Entry 8ZYW (electron microscopy, 3.43 A resolution); this record covers chains A and G of the 7 polymer chains in the assembly.

# Chain A
Protein: PomB
Source organism: Vibrio alginolyticus
Reference sequence: O06874 (O06874_VIBAL); residue numbers follow UniProt; this construct covers 1-315
Chain sequence (321 residues; row label = number of the first residue in the row):
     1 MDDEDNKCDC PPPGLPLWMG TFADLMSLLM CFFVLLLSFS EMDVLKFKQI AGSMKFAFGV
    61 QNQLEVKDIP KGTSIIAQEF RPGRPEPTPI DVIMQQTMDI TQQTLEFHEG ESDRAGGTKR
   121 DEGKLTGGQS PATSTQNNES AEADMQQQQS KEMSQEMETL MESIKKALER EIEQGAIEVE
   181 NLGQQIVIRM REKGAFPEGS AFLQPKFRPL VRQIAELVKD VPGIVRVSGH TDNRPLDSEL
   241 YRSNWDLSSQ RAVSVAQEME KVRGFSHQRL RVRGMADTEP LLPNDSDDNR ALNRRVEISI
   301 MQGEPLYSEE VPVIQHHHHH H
Unresolved in the structure: 1-13, 60-321
Sequence notes: expression tag (316-321)
From the paper describing this entry:
  - specificity-determining residues: Leu-35 (by similarity / conservation)

# Chain G
Protein: Chemotaxis protein PomA
Source organism: Vibrio alginolyticus
Reference sequence: O06873 (POMA_VIBAL); numbering as in UniProt (aligned over 1-253)
Chain sequence (253 residues; each row starts with the number of its first residue):
     1 MDLATLLGLI GGFAFVIMAM VLGGSIGMFV DVTSILIVVG GSIFVVLMKF TMGQFFGATK
    61 IAGKAFMFKA DEPEDLIAKI VEMADAARKG GFLALEEMEI NNTFMQKGID LLVDGHDADV
   121 VRAALKKDIA LTDERHTQGT GVFRAFGDVA PAMGMIGTLV GLVAMLSNMD DPKAIGPAMA
   181 VALLTTLYGA ILSNMVFFPI ADKLSLRRDQ ETLNRRLIMD GVLAIQDGQN PRVIDSYLKN
   241 YLNEGKRALE IDE
Unresolved in the structure: 1-26, 88-99, 252-253
From the paper describing this entry:
  - specificity-determining residues: Met-165, Met-179 (by similarity / conservation)

# How chain A and chain G interact
Contacting residue pairs (7; chain A residue first):
  Leu-28(A) / Leu-183(G)  hydrophobic
  Met-30(A) / Leu-162(G)  hydrophobic
  Cys-31(A) / Met-179(G)
  Val-34(A) / Met-165(G)  hydrophobic
  Val-34(A) / Leu-166(G)  hydrophobic
  Leu-35(A) / Met-179(G)  hydrophobic
  Ser-38(A) / Ile-175(G)
Interface residues without a listed pair, chain G (8 interface residues in all): Met-169, Ala-182

# Summary
6 residues of chain A and 8 residues of chain G are in contact. The paper reports specificity determinants
Leu-35(A) and Met-165(G) among others.
Chain A is PomB and chain G is Chemotaxis protein PomA, both from Vibrio alginolyticus; the structure,
Bacterial flagellar sodium-driven stator PomA5PomB2 with 100 mM KCl, was determined by electron microscopy,
deposited together with 8ZYV, 8ZYZ, 8ZZ0 and 9IJM.
